6KNZ - chains C and E of the 6 polymer chains in the assembly; structure by X-ray diffraction, 2.48 A resolution.

== Chain C ==
Name: Tubulin alpha-1B chain
Organism: Bos taurus
UniProt: P81947 (TBA1B_BOVIN); residues 1-450 here = UniProt positions 1-450
Sequence (450 residues; each row starts with the number of its first residue):
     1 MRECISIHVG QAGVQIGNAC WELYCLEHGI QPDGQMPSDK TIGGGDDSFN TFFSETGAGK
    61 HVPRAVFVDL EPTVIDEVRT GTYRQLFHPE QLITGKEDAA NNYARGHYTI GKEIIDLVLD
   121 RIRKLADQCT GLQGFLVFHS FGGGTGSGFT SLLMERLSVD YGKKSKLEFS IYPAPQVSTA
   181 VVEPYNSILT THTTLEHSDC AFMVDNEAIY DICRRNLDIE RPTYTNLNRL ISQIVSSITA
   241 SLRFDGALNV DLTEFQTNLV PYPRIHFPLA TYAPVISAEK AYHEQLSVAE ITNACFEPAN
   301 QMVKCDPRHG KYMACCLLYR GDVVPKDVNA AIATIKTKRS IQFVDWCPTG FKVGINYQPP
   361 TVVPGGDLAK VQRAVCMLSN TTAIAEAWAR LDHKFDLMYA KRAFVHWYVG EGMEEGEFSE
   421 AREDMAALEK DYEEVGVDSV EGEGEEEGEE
Unresolved in the structure: 441-450

== Chain E ==
Name: Stathmin-4
Organism: Rattus norvegicus
UniProt: P63043 (STMN4_RAT); residues 5-145 here correspond to UniProt positions 49-189 (UniProt number = residue number + 44)
Sequence (143 residues; row label = number of the first residue in the row):
     3 MADMEVIELN KCTSGQSFEV ILKPPSFDGV PEFNASLPRR RDPSLEEIQK KLEAAEERRK
    63 YQEAELLKHL AEKREHEREV IQKAIEENNN FIKMAKEKLA QKMESNKENR EAHLAAMLER
   123 LQEKDKHAEE VRKNKELKEE ASR
Unresolved in the structure: 3-5, 29-43, 144-145
Differences from the reference sequence: expression tag (3-4)
UniProt features mapped onto this chain:
  - modified residue: S46 (Phosphoserine)

== Interface between chain C and chain E ==
Pairs across the interface (30):
  H107(C) with L101(E); M105(E)
  Y108(C) with K104(E); M105(E), hydrophobic; N108(E)
  T109(C) with R112(E)
  K112(C) with M105(E)
  E155(C) with L101(E); K104(E), salt bridge
  R156(C) with L101(E)
  S158(C) with F93(E); I94(E)
  V159(C) with I94(E); K98(E)
  G162(C) with I94(E)
  K163(C) with N90(E), hydrogen bond (backbone-side chain); F93(E)
  E196(C) with F93(E)
  H197(C) with F93(E); A97(E)
  V409(C) with H115(E), hydrogen bond (backbone-side chain)
  G410(C) with R112(E)
  E411(C) with N108(E), hydrogen bond (backbone-side chain); R112(E), salt bridge
  G412(C) with N108(E); N111(E), hydrogen bond (backbone-side chain); R112(E)
  M413(C) with N108(E), hydrogen bond (backbone-side chain)
  E414(C) with S107(E); N111(E), hydrogen bond
Interface residues without a listed pair, chain C (20 interface residues in all): L152, E417

== Overview ==
The interface between chain C and chain E involves 20 residues on one side and 13 on the other, with 6
hydrogen bonds and 2 salt bridges. Among the polar pairs are E155(C)-K104(E), E411(C)-R112(E) and
K163(C)-N90(E).
Chain C is Tubulin alpha-1B chain (Bos taurus) and chain E is Stathmin-4 (Rattus norvegicus); the structure,
Crystal structure of T2R-TTL-KXO1 complex, was determined by X-ray diffraction.
